Entry 2C7U (X-ray diffraction, 2.38 A resolution); this record covers chains A and B of the 3 polymer chains in the assembly.

# Chain A
Protein: HLA class I histocompatibility antigen, a-2 alpha chain
Organism: Homo sapiens
UniProtKB: P01892 (1A02_HUMAN); residues 1-276 here correspond to UniProt positions 25-300 (UniProt number = residue number + 24)
Amino-acid sequence (276 residues; numbered 1 to 276; the number before each row is that of its first residue):
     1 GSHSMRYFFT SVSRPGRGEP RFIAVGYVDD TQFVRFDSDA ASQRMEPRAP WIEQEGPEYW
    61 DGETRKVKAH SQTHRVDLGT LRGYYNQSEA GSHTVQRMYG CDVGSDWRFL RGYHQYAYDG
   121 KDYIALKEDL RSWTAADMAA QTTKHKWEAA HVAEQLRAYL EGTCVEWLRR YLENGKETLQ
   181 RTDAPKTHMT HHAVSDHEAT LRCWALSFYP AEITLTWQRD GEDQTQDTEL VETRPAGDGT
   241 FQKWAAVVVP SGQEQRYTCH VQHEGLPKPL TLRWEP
Not modelled in the structure: 276
Disulfide bonds: Cys101-Cys164, Cys203-Cys259

# Chain B
Protein: Beta-2-microglobulin
Organism: Homo sapiens
UniProtKB: P61769 (B2MG_HUMAN); residues 1-99 here correspond to UniProt positions 21-119 (UniProt number = residue number + 20)
Amino-acid sequence (100 residues; each row starts with the number of its first residue; numbering starts at 0):
     0 MIQRTPKIQV YSRHPAENGK SNFLNCYVSG FHPSDIEVDL LKNGERIEKV EHSDLSFSKD
    60 WSFYLLYYTE FTPTEKDEYA CRVNHVTLSQ PKIVKWDRDM
Disulfide bonds: Cys25-Cys80
Swiss-Prot annotation at these positions:
  - modified residue: Gln2 (Pyrrolidone carboxylic acid)
  - glycosylation: Ile1 (N-linked (Glc) (glycation) isoleucine), Lys19 (N-linked (Glc) (glycation) lysine), Lys41 (N-linked (Glc) (glycation) lysine), Lys48 (N-linked (Glc) (glycation) lysine), Lys58 (N-linked (Glc) (glycation) lysine), Lys91 (N-linked (Glc) (glycation) lysine), Lys94 (N-linked (Glc) (glycation) lysine)

# Interface between chain A and chain B
Pairs across the interface - 55 pairs, chain A then chain B:
  Phe8(A) - Ser55(B)
  Phe8(A) - Phe56(B)
  Phe9(A) - Phe56(B)
  Thr10(A) - Phe56(B)
  Thr10(A) - Phe62(B)
  Val12(A) - Ser33(B)
  Ile23(A) - Leu54(B)
  Val25(A) - Asp53(B)
  Val25(A) - Ser55(B)
  Tyr27(A) - Ser55(B)
  Tyr27(A) - Tyr63(B)  hydrogen bond
  Gln32(A) - Asp53(B)  hydrogen bond
  Arg35(A) - Asp53(B)  salt bridge
  Arg48(A) - Asp53(B)  salt bridge
  Ser92(A) - Met0(B)
  Thr94(A) - Phe62(B)
  Gln96(A) - His31(B)  hydrogen bond
  Gln96(A) - Phe56(B)
  Gln96(A) - Trp60(B)  hydrogen bond (side chain-backbone)
  Gln96(A) - Phe62(B)
  Arg97(A) - Phe56(B)
  Gln115(A) - Trp60(B)
  Tyr116(A) - Trp60(B)
  Ala117(A) - Trp60(B)
  Asp119(A) - Met0(B)
  Asp119(A) - His31(B)
  Gly120(A) - Ile1(B)
  Gly120(A) - Arg3(B)  hydrogen bond (backbone-side chain)
  Gly120(A) - His31(B)
  Gly120(A) - Trp60(B)
  Lys121(A) - Ile1(B)
  Asp122(A) - Trp60(B)
  Thr190(A) - Asp98(B)  hydrogen bond
  Arg202(A) - Asp98(B)  salt bridge
  Arg202(A) - Met99(B)
  Trp204(A) - Asp98(B)  hydrogen bond
  Trp204(A) - Met99(B)
  Val231(A) - Gln8(B)
  Glu232(A) - Lys6(B)  salt bridge
  Glu232(A) - Gln8(B)  hydrogen bond (backbone-side chain)
  Glu232(A) - Tyr26(B)
  Glu232(A) - Ser28(B)  hydrogen bond
  Arg234(A) - Gln8(B)  hydrogen bond
  Arg234(A) - Tyr10(B)
  Arg234(A) - Met99(B)
  Pro235(A) - Tyr10(B)  hydrogen bond (backbone-side chain)
  Pro235(A) - Asn24(B)
  Pro235(A) - Tyr26(B)
  Ala236(A) - Arg12(B)  hydrogen bond (backbone-side chain)
  Ala236(A) - Asn24(B)  hydrogen bond (backbone-side chain)
  Gly237(A) - Arg12(B)
  Gln242(A) - Tyr10(B)
  Gln242(A) - Ser11(B)
  Gln242(A) - Arg12(B)  hydrogen bond (side chain-backbone)
  Trp244(A) - Met99(B)
Also at the interface, not in a pair above, chain A (35 interface residues in all): His93, Thr233, Asp238
Also at the interface, not in a pair above, chain B (25 interface residues in all): His13, Asp59, Leu65

# Summary
35 residues of chain A and 25 residues of chain B are in contact; the contacts include 14 hydrogen bonds and 4
salt bridges. Among the polar pairs are Arg35(A)-Asp53(B), Arg48(A)-Asp53(B) and Arg202(A)-Asp98(B).
Here chain A is HLA class I histocompatibility antigen, a-2 alpha chain and chain B is Beta-2-microglobulin,
both from Homo sapiens. Entry 2C7U (Conflicting selective forces affect CD8 T-cell receptor contact sites in
an HLA-A2 immunodominant HIV epitope) was determined by X-ray diffraction.
